8C23 - chains BBB and DDD of the 4 polymer chains in the assembly; structure by X-ray diffraction, 1.84 A resolution.

== Chain BBB (and DDD) ==
Molecule: Isoaspartyl peptidase subunit beta
Organism: Escherichia coli
Notes: chain DDD of this document is another copy of the same molecule, construct and numbering; everything in this record applies to it too
Reference sequence: P37595 (IAAA_ECOLI); residue numbers follow UniProt; this construct covers 179-321
Sequence (143 residues; each row starts with the number of its first residue):
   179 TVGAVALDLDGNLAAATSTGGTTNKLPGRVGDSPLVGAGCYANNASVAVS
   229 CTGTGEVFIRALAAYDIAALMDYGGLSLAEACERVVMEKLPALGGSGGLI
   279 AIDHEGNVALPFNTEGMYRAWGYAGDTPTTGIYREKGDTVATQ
Not modelled in the structure: 314-321
Sequence notes: engineered mutation Thr200 (Met in P37595)
Curated features (UniProtKB/Swiss-Prot):
  - active site: Thr179 (Nucleophile)
  - binding site (substrate): Arg207 to Asp210, Thr230 to Gly233
  - mutagenesis: Thr179 (T179A: Catalytically inactive)
What the authors report for this chain:
  - mutagenesis - M200T: unchanged stability
  - mutagenesis - M200T: unchanged catalytic activity on L-Asn
  - catalytic residues: Thr197, Thr230 (citing earlier work)

== How chain BBB and chain DDD interact ==
Contacting residue pairs (23; chain BBB residue first):
  Leu213(BBB) - Leu213(DDD)  hydrophobic
  Val214(BBB) - Ile237(DDD)  hydrophobic
  Val214(BBB) - Leu240(DDD)
  Tyr219(BBB) - Leu240(DDD)  hydrophobic
  Ile237(BBB) - Val214(DDD)
  Leu240(BBB) - Val214(DDD)
  Leu240(BBB) - Tyr219(DDD)  hydrophobic
  Leu240(BBB) - Tyr243(DDD)  hydrophobic
  Tyr243(BBB) - Leu240(DDD)  hydrophobic
  Tyr243(BBB) - Tyr243(DDD)  hydrophobic
  Tyr243(BBB) - Asp244(DDD)  hydrogen bond
  Asp244(BBB) - Tyr243(DDD)  hydrogen bond
  Asp244(BBB) - Tyr251(DDD)  hydrogen bond
  Ala247(BBB) - Ala247(DDD)  hydrophobic
  Ala247(BBB) - Tyr251(DDD)
  Leu248(BBB) - Tyr251(DDD)
  Tyr251(BBB) - Asp244(DDD)  hydrogen bond
  Tyr251(BBB) - Ala247(DDD)
  Tyr251(BBB) - Leu248(DDD)
  Tyr251(BBB) - Tyr251(DDD)
  Tyr251(BBB) - Lys267(DDD)  hydrogen bond
  Gly252(BBB) - Tyr251(DDD)
  Lys267(BBB) - Tyr251(DDD)  hydrogen bond
Interface residues without a listed pair, chain BBB (15 interface residues in all): Gly215, Arg238, Ala239
Interface residues without a listed pair, chain DDD (15 interface residues in all): Gly215, Arg238, Ala239, Gly252

== Overview ==
The chain BBB/chain DDD interface involves 15 residues from each chain; the contacts include 6 hydrogen bonds.
Polar contacts include Tyr243(BBB)-Asp244(DDD), Asp244(BBB)-Tyr251(DDD) and Tyr251(BBB)-Lys267(DDD). From
UniProt: active-site residue Thr179(BBB), 8 substrate-binding residues and one mutagenesis site on chain BBB.
From the paper: catalytic residues Thr197(BBB) and Thr230(BBB); M200T of chain BBB leaves stability unchanged.
Chain BBB and chain DDD are both Isoaspartyl peptidase subunit beta (Escherichia coli); the structure,
Structure of E. coli Class 2 L-asparaginase EcAIII, mutant M200T (monoclinic form M200T#m), was determined by
X-ray diffraction (same publication as 8BI3, 8BKF, 8BP9, 8BQO and 8C0I).
